Entry 7N4E (electron microscopy, 3.80 A resolution); this record covers chains C and R of the 9 polymer chains in the assembly.

# Chain C
Protein: DNA-directed RNA polymerase subunit beta
Source organism: Escherichia coli
Notes: EC 2.7.7.6
UniProtKB: P0A8V4 (RPOB_ECO57); numbering as in UniProt (aligned over 1-1342)
Sequence (1342 residues; numbered 1 to 1342; the number before each row is that of its first residue):
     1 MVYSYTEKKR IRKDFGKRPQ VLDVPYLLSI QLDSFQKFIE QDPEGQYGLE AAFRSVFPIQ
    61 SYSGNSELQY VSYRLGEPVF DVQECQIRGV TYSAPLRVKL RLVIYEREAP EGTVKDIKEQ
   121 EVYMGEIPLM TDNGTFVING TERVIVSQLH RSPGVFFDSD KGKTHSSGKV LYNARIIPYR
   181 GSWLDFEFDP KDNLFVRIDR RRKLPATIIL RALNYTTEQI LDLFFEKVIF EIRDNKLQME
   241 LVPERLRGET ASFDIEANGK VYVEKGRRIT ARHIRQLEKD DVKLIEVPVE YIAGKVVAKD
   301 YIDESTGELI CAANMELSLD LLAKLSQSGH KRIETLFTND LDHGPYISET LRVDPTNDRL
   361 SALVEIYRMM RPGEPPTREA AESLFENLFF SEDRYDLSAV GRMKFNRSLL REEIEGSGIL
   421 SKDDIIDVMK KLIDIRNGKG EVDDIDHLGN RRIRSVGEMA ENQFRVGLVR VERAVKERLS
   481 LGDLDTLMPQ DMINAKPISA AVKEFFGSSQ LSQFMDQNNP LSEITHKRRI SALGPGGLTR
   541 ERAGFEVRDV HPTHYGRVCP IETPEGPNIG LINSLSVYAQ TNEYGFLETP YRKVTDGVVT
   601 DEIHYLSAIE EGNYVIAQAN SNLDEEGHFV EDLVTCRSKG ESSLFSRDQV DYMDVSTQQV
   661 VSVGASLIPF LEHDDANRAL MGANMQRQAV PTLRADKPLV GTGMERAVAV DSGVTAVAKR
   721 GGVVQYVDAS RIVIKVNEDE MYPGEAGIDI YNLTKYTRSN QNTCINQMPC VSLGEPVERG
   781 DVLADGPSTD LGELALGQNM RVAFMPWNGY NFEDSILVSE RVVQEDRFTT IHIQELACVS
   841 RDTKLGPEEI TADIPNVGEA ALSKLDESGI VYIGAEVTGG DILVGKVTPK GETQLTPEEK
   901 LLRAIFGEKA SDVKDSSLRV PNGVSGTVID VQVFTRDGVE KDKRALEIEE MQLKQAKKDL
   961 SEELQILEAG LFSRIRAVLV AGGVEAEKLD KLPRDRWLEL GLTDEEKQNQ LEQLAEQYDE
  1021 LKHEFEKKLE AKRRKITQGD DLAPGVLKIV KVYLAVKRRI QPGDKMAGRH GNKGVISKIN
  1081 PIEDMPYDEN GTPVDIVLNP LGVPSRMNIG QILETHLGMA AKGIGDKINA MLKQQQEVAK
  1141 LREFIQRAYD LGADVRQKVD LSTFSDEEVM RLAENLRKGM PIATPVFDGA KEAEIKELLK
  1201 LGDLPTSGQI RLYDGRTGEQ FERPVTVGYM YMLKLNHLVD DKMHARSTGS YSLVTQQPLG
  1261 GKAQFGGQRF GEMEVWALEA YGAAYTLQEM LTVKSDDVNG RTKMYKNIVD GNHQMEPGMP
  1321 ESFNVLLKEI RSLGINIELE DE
Unresolved in the structure: 1-2
UniProt features mapped onto this chain:
  - modified residue (N6-acetyllysine): Lys1022, Lys1200

# Chain R
Molecule: 12-nt RNA strand
Sequence (12 nucleotides; numbered 1 to 12; the number before each row is that of its first residue):
     1 UUCGGAGAGG UA
Unresolved in the structure: 1-2
Bound ions: Mg2+: A12 (shared with 3 residues of chain D)

# Interface between chain C and chain R
Contacting residue pairs - 17 pairs, chain C then chain R:
  Gln510(C) with G7(R), phosphate contact; A8(R), phosphate contact
  Gln513(C) with A8(R), sugar contact
  Asp516(C) with G9(R), sugar contact
  Pro564(C) with G10(R), phosphate contact
  Glu565(C) with A12(R), phosphate contact
  Asn568(C) with G10(R), phosphate contact
  Gln688(C) with G10(R), hydrogen bond to the phosphate; U11(R), hydrogen bond to the phosphate
  Lys1065(C) with A12(R), salt bridge to the phosphate
  Lys1073(C) with A12(R), salt bridge to the phosphate
  His1237(C) with G10(R), sugar contact; U11(R), sugar contact
  Tyr1251(C) with C3(R), base contact
  Ser1252(C) with C3(R), base contact
  Leu1259(C) with C3(R), sugar contact
  Gln1264(C) with C3(R), sugar contact
Also at the interface, not in a pair above, chain C (19 interface residues in all): Ser509, Arg540, Ile572, Arg687, Leu1253
Also at the interface, not in a pair above, chain R (8 interface residues in all): G4

# Summary
19 residues of chain C face 8 of chain R across their interface; the contacts include 2 hydrogen bonds and 2
salt bridges. Polar pairs include Gln688(C)-G10(R), Gln688(C)-U11(R) and Lys1065(C)-A12(R).
Chain C is DNA-directed RNA polymerase subunit beta (Escherichia coli) and chain R is a 12-nt RNA strand; the
structure, Escherichia coli sigma 70-dependent paused transcription elongation complex, was determined by
electron microscopy.
